PDB entry 8BE5 | X-ray diffraction, 3.13 A resolution | chains AAZA and C of the 4 polymer chains in the assembly

# Chain AAZA
Molecule: Son of sevenless homolog 1
Source organism: Homo sapiens
UniProt: Q07889 (SOS1_HUMAN); residues 564-1049 here = UniProt positions 564-1049
Chain sequence (507 residues; each row starts with the number of its first residue):
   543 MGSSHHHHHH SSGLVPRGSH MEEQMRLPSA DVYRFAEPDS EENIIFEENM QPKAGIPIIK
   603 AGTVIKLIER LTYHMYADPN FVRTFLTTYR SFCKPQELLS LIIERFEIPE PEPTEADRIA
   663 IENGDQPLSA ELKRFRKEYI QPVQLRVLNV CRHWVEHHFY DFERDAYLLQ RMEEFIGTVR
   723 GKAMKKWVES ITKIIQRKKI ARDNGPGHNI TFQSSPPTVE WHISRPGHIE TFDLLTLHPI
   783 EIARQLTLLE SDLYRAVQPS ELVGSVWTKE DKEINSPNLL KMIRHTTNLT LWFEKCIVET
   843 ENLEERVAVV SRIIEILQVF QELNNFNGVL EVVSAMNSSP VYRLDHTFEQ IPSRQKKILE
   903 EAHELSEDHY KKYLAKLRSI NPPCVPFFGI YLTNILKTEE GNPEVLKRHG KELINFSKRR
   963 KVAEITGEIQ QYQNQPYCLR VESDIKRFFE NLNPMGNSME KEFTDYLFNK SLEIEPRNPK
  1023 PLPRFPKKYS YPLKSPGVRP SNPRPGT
Not modelled in the structure: 543-569, 592-595, 654-670, 744-751, 1044-1049
Construct notes: initiating methionine (543); expression tag (544-563)

# Chain C
Molecule: Nanobody75
Source organism: Lama glama
Notes: antibody fragment or engineered binder
Chain sequence (136 residues; each row starts with the number of its first residue):
     1 QVQLVESGGG LVQAGGSLRL SCAASGNILP INVMGWYRQT PGSQRELVAT IVTSGGSTAG
    61 NTNYVDSVKG RFTISGDNAK NTVYLQMSSL KPEDTAVYYC NLKTRRAPWA TPNNYWGQGT
   121 QVTVSSHHHH HHEPEA
Not modelled in the structure: 1, 11-18, 27, 39-42, 68-95, 124-136
Cystine bridges: Cys22-Cys100

# How chain AAZA and chain C interact
Pairs across the interface (28):
  Met878(AAZA) - Trp109(C)
  Asn879(AAZA) - Trp109(C)
  Tyr884(AAZA) - Arg106(C)  hydrogen bond (side chain-backbone)
  Tyr884(AAZA) - Ala107(C)
  Tyr884(AAZA) - Pro108(C)
  Tyr884(AAZA) - Trp109(C)  hydrophobic
  Arg885(AAZA) - Gly56(C)
  Arg885(AAZA) - Ser57(C)  hydrogen bond (backbone-backbone)
  Asp887(AAZA) - Gly56(C)  hydrogen bond (side chain-backbone)
  Asp887(AAZA) - Ser57(C)  hydrogen bond (side chain-backbone)
  Asp887(AAZA) - Thr58(C)  hydrogen bond
  Asp887(AAZA) - Pro108(C)
  His888(AAZA) - Thr58(C)
  Phe890(AAZA) - Pro108(C)  hydrophobic
  Lys898(AAZA) - Pro108(C)
  Lys898(AAZA) - Trp109(C)
  Leu901(AAZA) - Trp109(C)  hydrophobic
  Glu902(AAZA) - Trp109(C)
  Glu902(AAZA) - Ala110(C)
  Glu902(AAZA) - Thr111(C)
  His905(AAZA) - Trp109(C)
  Glu906(AAZA) - Arg106(C)  salt bridge
  Glu909(AAZA) - Arg106(C)  salt bridge
  Glu1017(AAZA) - Ser57(C)  hydrogen bond (backbone-side chain)
  Asn1020(AAZA) - Ser57(C)
  Asn1020(AAZA) - Ala59(C)
  Asn1020(AAZA) - Gly60(C)
  Asn1020(AAZA) - Asn61(C)  hydrogen bond
Also at the interface, not in a pair above, chain AAZA (19 interface residues in all): Leu886, Glu891, Pro1018, Arg1019
Also at the interface, not in a pair above, chain C (15 interface residues in all): Ile31, Gly55, Arg105

# In short
19 residues of chain AAZA and 15 residues of chain C are in contact; the contacts include 7 hydrogen bonds and
2 salt bridges. Polar pairs include Glu906(AAZA)-Arg106(C), Glu909(AAZA)-Arg106(C) and Tyr884(AAZA)-Arg106(C).
Here chain AAZA is Son of sevenless homolog 1 (Homo sapiens) and chain C is Nanobody75 (Lama glama). Entry
8BE5 (Crystal structure of SOS1-KRasG12V-Nanobody22-Nanobody75) was determined by X-ray diffraction (same
publication as 8BE2, 8BE3 and 8BE4).
